PDB entry 1YFL | X-ray diffraction, 3.09 A resolution | chains F and B of the 4 polymer chains in the assembly

# Chain F
Molecule: 16-nt DNA strand
Sequence (16 nucleotides; numbered 501 to 516; the number before each row is that of its first residue):
   501 TCACAGGATCCTGTGA

# Chain B
Protein: DNA adenine methylase
Organism: Enterobacteria phage T4
Notes: EC 2.1.1.72
UniProt: P04392 (DMA_BPT4); residue numbers follow UniProt; this construct covers 1-259
Sequence (259 residues; each row starts with the number of its first residue):
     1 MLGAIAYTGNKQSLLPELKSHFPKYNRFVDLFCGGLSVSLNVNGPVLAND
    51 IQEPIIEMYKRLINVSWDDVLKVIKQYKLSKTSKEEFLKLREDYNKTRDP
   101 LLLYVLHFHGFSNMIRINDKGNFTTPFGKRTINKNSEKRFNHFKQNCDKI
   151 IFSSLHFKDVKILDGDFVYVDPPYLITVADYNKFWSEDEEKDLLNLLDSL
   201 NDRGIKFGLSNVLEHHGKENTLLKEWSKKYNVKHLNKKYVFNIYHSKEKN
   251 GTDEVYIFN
Unresolved in the structure: 237-249
Swiss-Prot annotation at these positions:
  - binding site (S-adenosyl-L-methionine): Tyr7, Lys11, Phe32 to Ser37, Asp50, His156, Phe157, Asp171, Tyr181
  - mutagenesis: Pro126 (P126A/C/G: Hypermethylates DNA; P126E/F/H: Loss of methylase activity; P126S: In damh; hypermethylating mutant), Phe127 (F127V: No longer methylates hmC-DNA-containing DNA)
Small-molecule neighbours: sinefungin (SFG): Tyr7, Thr8, Gly9, Asn10, Lys11, Asp30, Leu31, Phe32, Cys33, Gly34, Gly35, Leu36, Ser37, Asn49, Asp50, Ile51, Gln52, Leu155, His156, Phe157, Asp171, Pro172, Pro173, Tyr181, Phe184, Trp185
What the authors report for this chain:
  - mutagenesis - K11S: abolished catalytic activity
  - binding site for the 16-nt DNA strand: Lys11, Asp171, Pro172, Tyr174
  - binding site for sinefungin: Tyr181

# Interface between chain F and chain B
Residue-residue contacts (14; chain F residue first):
  DG506(F) with Arg116(B), base contact; Asn118(B), hydrogen bond to the phosphate; Thr124(B), phosphate contact
  DG507(F) with Arg91(B), salt bridge to the phosphate; Arg116(B), hydrogen bond to the base; Pro126(B), base contact
  DA508(F) with Lys84(B), salt bridge to the phosphate; Phe111(B), stacking on the base; Met114(B), base contact; Pro126(B), base contact
  DT509(F) with Phe111(B), stacking on the base; Ser112(B), hydrogen bond to the base; Gly128(B), base contact; Arg130(B), hydrogen bond to the base
Interface residues without a listed pair, chain F (5 interface residues in all): DC510
Interface residues without a listed pair, chain B (14 interface residues in all): Gly110, Phe127, Lys129

# Overview
5 residues of chain F and 14 residues of chain B are in contact; the contacts include 4 hydrogen bonds, 2 salt
bridges and 2 aromatic stacking contacts. Polar contacts include DG507(F)-Arg116(B), DT509(F)-Ser112(B) and
DT509(F)-Arg130(B). From the paper: a binding site for the 16-nt DNA strand at Lys11(B), Asp171(B) and
Pro172(B) among others; K11S of chain B abolishes catalytic activity.
Chain F is a 16-nt DNA strand and chain B is DNA adenine methylase (Enterobacteria phage T4); the structure,
T4Dam in Complex with Sinefungin and 16-mer Oligonucleotide Showing Semi-specific and Specific Contact and
Flipped Base, was determined by X-ray diffraction (same publication as 1YF3 and 1YFJ).
